PDB entry 8YWR | X-ray diffraction, 2.93 A resolution | chains A and L of the 3 polymer chains in the assembly

== Chain A ==
Molecule: Interleukin-6
Organism: Homo sapiens
Reference sequence: P05231 (IL6_HUMAN); residues 14-184 here correspond to UniProt positions 42-212 (UniProt number = residue number + 28)
Amino-acid sequence (171 residues; each row starts with the number of its first residue):
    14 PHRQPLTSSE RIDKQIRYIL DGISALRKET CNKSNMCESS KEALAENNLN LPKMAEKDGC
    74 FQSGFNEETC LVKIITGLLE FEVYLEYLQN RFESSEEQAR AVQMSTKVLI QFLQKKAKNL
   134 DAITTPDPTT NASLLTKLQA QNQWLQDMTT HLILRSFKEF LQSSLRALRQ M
Unresolved in the structure: 14-22, 48-62, 132-142
Curated features (UniProtKB/Swiss-Prot):
  - modified residue: S53 (Phosphoserine)
  - glycosylation: N45 (N-linked (GlcNAc...) asparagine)
Disulfides: C73-C83

== Chain L ==
Molecule: Light chain of the Fab fragment of anti-IL-6 antibody 68F2
Organism: Lama glama
Notes: antibody fragment or engineered binder
Amino-acid sequence (216 residues; each row starts with the number of its first residue):
     1 QAVLTQPPLV SGTPGQTVTI SCAGANNDIG TYAYVSWYQQ LPGTAPKLLI YKVTTRASGI
    61 PSRFSGSKSG NTASLTISGL QSEDEADYYC ASYRNFNNAV FGRGTHLTVL GQPKAAPSVT
   121 LFPPSSEELQ ANKATLVCLI SDFYPGAVTV AWKADSSPVK AGVETTTPSK QSNNKYAASS
   181 YLSLTPEQWK SHRSYSCQVT HEGSTVEKTV APTECS
Unresolved in the structure: 1-2, 213-216
Disulfides: C22-C90, C138-C197

== Chain A / chain L interface ==
Pairs across the interface - 14 pairs, chain A then chain L:
  M67(A) - N95(L)
  E69(A) - N26(L)
  C73(A) - Y32(L)
  F74(A) - G30(L)
  F74(A) - T31(L)
  F74(A) - Y32(L)
  F74(A) - N95(L)
  Q75(A) - G30(L)  hydrogen bond (backbone-backbone)
  Q75(A) - T31(L)  hydrogen bond (backbone-backbone)
  Q75(A) - Y32(L)
  Q75(A) - A33(L)
  Q75(A) - K68(L)  hydrogen bond
  S76(A) - N26(L)  hydrogen bond
  S76(A) - G30(L)  hydrogen bond (backbone-backbone)
Other interface residues (no listed pair), chain L (8 interface residues in all): I29

== In short ==
Chain A and chain L form an interface of 6 and 8 residues respectively, with 5 hydrogen bonds. Polar pairs
include Q75(A)-K68(L), S76(A)-N26(L) and Q75(A)-G30(L).
Here chain A is Interleukin-6 (Homo sapiens) and chain L is Light chain of the Fab fragment of anti-IL-6
antibody 68F2 (Lama glama). Entry 8YWR (Crystal structure of the Fab fragment of the anti-IL-6 antibody 68F2
in complex with a domain-swapped ...) was determined by X-ray diffraction.
